Entry 9N81 (electron microscopy, 2.80 A resolution); this record covers chains A and J of the 20 polymer chains in the assembly.

# Chain A
Molecule: X-ray repair cross-complementing protein 6
Source organism: Homo sapiens
Notes: EC 3.6.4.-, 4.2.99.-
Reference sequence: P12956 (XRCC6_HUMAN); numbering as in UniProt (aligned over 1-609)
Sequence (612 residues; each row starts with the number of its first residue; numbers below 1 keep their minus sign (Gly-2 is residue -2)):
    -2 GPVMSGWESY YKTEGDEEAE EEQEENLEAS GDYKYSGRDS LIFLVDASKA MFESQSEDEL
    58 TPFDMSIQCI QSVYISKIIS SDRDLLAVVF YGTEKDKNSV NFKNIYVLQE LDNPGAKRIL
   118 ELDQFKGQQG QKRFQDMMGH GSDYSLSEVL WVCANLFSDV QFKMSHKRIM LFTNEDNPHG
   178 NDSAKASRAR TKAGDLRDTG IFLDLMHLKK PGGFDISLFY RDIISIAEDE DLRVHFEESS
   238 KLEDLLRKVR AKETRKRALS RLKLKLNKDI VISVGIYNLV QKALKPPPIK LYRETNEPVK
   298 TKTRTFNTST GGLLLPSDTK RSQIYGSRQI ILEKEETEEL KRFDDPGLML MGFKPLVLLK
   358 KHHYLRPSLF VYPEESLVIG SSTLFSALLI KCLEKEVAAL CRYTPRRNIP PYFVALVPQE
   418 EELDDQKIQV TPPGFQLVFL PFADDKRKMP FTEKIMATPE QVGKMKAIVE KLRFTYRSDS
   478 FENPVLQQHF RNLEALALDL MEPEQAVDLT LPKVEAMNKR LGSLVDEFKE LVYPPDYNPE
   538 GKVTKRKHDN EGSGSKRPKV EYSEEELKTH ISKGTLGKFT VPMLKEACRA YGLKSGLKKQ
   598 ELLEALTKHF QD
Unresolved in the structure: -2 to 0, 11-32, 539-609
Sequence notes: expression tag (-2 to 0)
Swiss-Prot annotation at these positions:
  - region: Val578 to Glu583 (Interaction with BAX)
  - active site: Lys31 (Schiff-base intermediate with DNA)
  - modified residue: Ser2 (N-acetylserine), Ser6 (Phosphoserine), Ser27 (Phosphoserine), Lys31 (N6-acetyllysine), Ser51 (Phosphoserine), Ser306 (Phosphoserine), Lys317 (N6-acetyllysine), Lys331 (N6-acetyllysine), Lys338 (N6-acetyllysine), Thr455 (Phosphothreonine), Lys461 (N6-acetyllysine), Ser477 (Phosphoserine), Ser520 (Phosphoserine), Lys539 (N6-acetyllysine), Lys542 (N6-acetyllysine), Lys544 (N6-acetyllysine), Ser550 (Phosphoserine), Lys553 (N6-acetyllysine), Lys556 (N6-acetyllysine), Ser560 (Phosphoserine) and 1 more in UniProt
  - cross-link (Glycyl lysine isopeptide (Lys-Gly)): Lys287 (interchain with G-Cter in SUMO2), Lys317 (interchain with G-Cter in SUMO2), Lys556 (interchain with G-Cter in SUMO2)
  - mutagenesis: Lys31 (K31A: Diminishes the ability to form a Schiff base. Abolishes adduct formation; when associated with A-160 and A-164), Lys160 (K160A: Abolishes adduct formation; when associated with A-31 and A-160), Lys164 (K164A: Abolishes adduct formation; when associated with A-31 and A-164), Lys539 (K539Q: Complete loss of suppression of BAX-induced apoptosis; K539R: No effect on suppression of BAX-induced apoptosis), Lys542 (K542Q: Complete loss of suppression of BAX-induced apoptosis; K542R: No effect on suppression of BAX-induced apoptosis), Lys544 (K544R: No effect on suppression of BAX-induced apoptosis), Lys553 (K553Q: Partial loss of suppression of BAX-induced apoptosis; K553R: No effect on suppression of BAX-induced apoptosis), Lys556 (K556R: No effect on suppression of BAX-induced apoptosis), Lys570 (K570R: Loss of methylation; loss of anti-apoptotic activity; no effect on XRCC5 stabilization)

# Chain J
Molecule: 68-nt DNA strand
Sequence (68 nucleotides; row label = number of the first residue in the row):
     1 CGCGCCCAGC TTTCCCAGCT AATAAACTAA AAACATTCGT TCACGTGAGT TCCAGTACAA
    61 GTCTAGTC
Unresolved in the structure: 1-26

# Chain A / chain J interface
Contacting residue pairs - 14 pairs, chain A then chain J:
  Ser33(A) - DT51(J)  phosphate contact
  Gly34(A) - DT51(J)  hydrogen bond to the phosphate
  Phe159(A) - DC52(J)  phosphate contact
  Lys160(A) - DC52(J)  hydrogen bond to the phosphate
  Ala255(A) - DG49(J)  sugar contact
  Leu256(A) - DA48(J)  phosphate contact
  Ser257(A) - DG49(J)  phosphate contact
  Arg258(A) - DG49(J)  salt bridge to the phosphate
  Pro285(A) - DC42(J)  phosphate contact
  Lys287(A) - DA43(J)  salt bridge to the phosphate
  Thr298(A) - DA43(J)  phosphate contact
  Thr298(A) - DC44(J)  hydrogen bond to the phosphate
  Thr300(A) - DC44(J)  hydrogen bond to the phosphate
  Arg444(A) - DC38(J)  salt bridge to the phosphate
Also at the interface, not in a pair above, chain A (17 interface residues in all): Arg254, Lys299, Arg403, Arg404
Also at the interface, not in a pair above, chain J (11 interface residues in all): DT37, DG47, DT50

# In short
The interface between chain A and chain J involves 17 residues on one side and 11 on the other, with 4
hydrogen bonds and 3 salt bridges. Among the polar pairs are Gly34(A)-DT51(J), Lys160(A)-DC52(J) and
Thr298(A)-DC44(J).
Chain A is X-ray repair cross-complementing protein 6 (Homo sapiens) and chain J is a 68-nt DNA strand; the
structure, A gap-filling complex with Pol mu engaged in the NHEJ Pathway, was determined by electron
microscopy, deposited together with 9CQ3, 9CQ6, 9CQC, 9N82 and 9N83.
